Entry 4XLZ (X-ray diffraction, 1.51 A resolution); this record covers chains C and E of the 6 polymer chains in the assembly.

Chain C (and E):
Protein: Uncharacterized protein
From: Pyrococcus furiosus
Notes: chain E of this document is another copy of the same molecule, construct and numbering; everything in this record applies to it too
UniProtKB: Q8U3V1 (Q8U3V1_PYRFU); numbering as in UniProt (aligned over 1-267)
Chain sequence (267 residues; row label = number of the first residue in the row):
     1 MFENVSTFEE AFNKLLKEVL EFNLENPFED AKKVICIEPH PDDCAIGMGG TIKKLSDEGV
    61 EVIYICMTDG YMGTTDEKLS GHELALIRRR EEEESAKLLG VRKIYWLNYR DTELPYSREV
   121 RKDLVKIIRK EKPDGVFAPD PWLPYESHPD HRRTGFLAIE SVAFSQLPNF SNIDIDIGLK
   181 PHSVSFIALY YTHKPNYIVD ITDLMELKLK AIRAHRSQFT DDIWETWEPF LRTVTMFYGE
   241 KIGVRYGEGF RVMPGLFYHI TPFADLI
Modified / non-standard residues: Mse1, Mse48, Mse67, Mse72, Mse205, Mse236, Mse253 (selenomethionine; parent Met)
Bound ions: Cd2+ site 1: H40, D43, H151 (together with 2-amino-2-hydroxymethyl-propane-1,3-diol); Cd2+ site 2: H193 (shared with 1 residue of chain B); Cd2+ site 3 near E225 (its only coordinating residue here); Cd2+ site 4: D265 (shared with 1 residue of chain A)
Small-molecule neighbours:
  - hexane-1,6-diol (HEZ), molecule 1: F28, E29, K54, L55, E58, V60, Y197, V199
  - hexane-1,6-diol (HEZ), molecule 2: E93, A96, K97, V101, R102, K103, I104
  - hexane-1,6-diol (HEZ), molecule 3: P141, W142, R152, F156
  - hexane-1,6-diol (HEZ), molecule 4: I159, V162, A163, I187, G255, Y258, H259
  - hexane-1,6-diol (HEZ), molecule 5: V162, Q166, S183, V184, S185, F186, I187, Mse253, P254, G255, Y258
  - hexane-1,6-diol (HEZ), molecule 6: P195, N196, Y197, I198, K241, I242

How chain C and chain E interact:
Contacting residue pairs (33; chain C residue first):
  Y105(C) - D176(E)
  W106(C) - N172(E)  hydrogen bond (backbone-side chain)
  W106(C) - I173(E)
  L107(C) - I173(E)  hydrophobic
  N108(C) - N172(E)
  Y109(C) - R118(E)
  Y109(C) - K122(E)  hydrogen bond
  R118(C) - Y109(E)
  R118(C) - E119(E)  salt bridge
  E119(C) - R118(E)  salt bridge
  E119(C) - E119(E)
  E119(C) - K122(E)  salt bridge
  K122(C) - Y109(E)  hydrogen bond
  K122(C) - E119(E)  salt bridge
  K122(C) - D123(E)  salt bridge
  D123(C) - K122(E)  salt bridge
  K126(C) - I173(E)
  K126(C) - D174(E)  salt bridge
  K126(C) - I177(E)
  I127(C) - I173(E)  hydrophobic
  K130(C) - I177(E)  hydrogen bond (side chain-backbone)
  N172(C) - W106(E)  hydrogen bond (side chain-backbone)
  N172(C) - N108(E)
  I173(C) - W106(E)
  I173(C) - L107(E)  hydrophobic
  I173(C) - K126(E)
  I173(C) - I127(E)  hydrophobic
  D174(C) - K126(E)  salt bridge
  D176(C) - Y105(E)
  I177(C) - K126(E)
  I177(C) - K130(E)  hydrogen bond (backbone-side chain)
  I177(C) - L179(E)  hydrophobic
  L179(C) - I177(E)  hydrophobic
Interface residues without a listed pair, chain C (19 interface residues in all): S171
Interface residues without a listed pair, chain E (19 interface residues in all): S171

Summary:
Chain C and chain E each contribute 19 residues to their interface, with 6 hydrogen bonds and 8 salt bridges.
Polar pairs include R118(C)-E119(E), E119(C)-K122(E) and K122(C)-D123(E). Ligands of chain C: 6 copies of
hexane-1,6-diol. H40(C), D43(C) and H151(C) form the Cd2+ site 1.
Chain C and chain E are both Uncharacterized protein (Pyrococcus furiosus); the structure,
N,N'-diacetylchitobiose deacetylase (SeMet derivative) from Pyrococcus furiosus in the presence of cadmium,
was determined by X-ray diffraction, deposited together with 4XM0, 4XM1 and 4XM2.
